Entry 5HJI (X-ray diffraction, 2.20 A resolution); this record covers chain A.

# Chain A
Protein: tRNA (guanine(37)-N1)-methyltransferase Trm5a
Source organism: Pyrococcus abyssi (strain GE5 / Orsay)
Notes: EC 2.1.1.228
Reference sequence: Q9V2G1 (TRM5A_PYRAB); residue numbers follow UniProt; this construct covers 1-333
Sequence (352 residues; numbered -18 to 333; the number before each row is that of its first residue; numbers below 1 keep their minus sign (Met-18 is residue -18)):
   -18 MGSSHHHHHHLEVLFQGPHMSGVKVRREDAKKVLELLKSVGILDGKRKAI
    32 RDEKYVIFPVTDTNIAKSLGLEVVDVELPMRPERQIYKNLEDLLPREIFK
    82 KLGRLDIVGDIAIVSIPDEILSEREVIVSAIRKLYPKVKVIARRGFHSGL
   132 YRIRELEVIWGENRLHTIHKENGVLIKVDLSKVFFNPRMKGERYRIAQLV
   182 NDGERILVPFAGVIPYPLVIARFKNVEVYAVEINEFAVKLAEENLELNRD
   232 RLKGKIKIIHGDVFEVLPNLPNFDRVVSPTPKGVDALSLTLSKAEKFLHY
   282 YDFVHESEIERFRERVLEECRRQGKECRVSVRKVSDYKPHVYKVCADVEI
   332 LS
Not modelled in the structure: -18 to -16
Differences from the reference sequence: expression tag (-18 to 0)
Residues lining bound ligands: adenosine (ADN): Leu131, Tyr132, Arg133, Phe165, Phe191, Gly193, Val212, Glu213, Ile214, Asn215, Gly242, Asp243, Val244, Phe245, Pro260, Pro262
Curated features (UniProtKB/Swiss-Prot):
  - binding site (S-adenosyl-L-methionine): Arg174, Phe191, Glu213, Ile214, Asp243, Val244
  - mutagenesis: Arg133 (R133A: Strong decrease in both activities), Phe165 (F165A: Lack of activity), Glu173 (E173A: Decrease in both activities), Arg174 (R174A: Decrease in both activities), Glu213 (E213A: Lack of activity), Pro260 (P260N: Lack of tRNA(Phe):m1G methyltransferase activity, but does not affect tRNA(Phe):imG2 methyltransferase activity), Pro262 (P262A: Strong decrease in both activities)
From the paper describing this entry:
  - binding site for adenosine: Phe191, Glu213, Ile214, Val244

# Summary
Ligands of chain A: adenosine. From UniProt: 6 S-adenosyl-L-methionine-binding residues and 7 mutagenesis
sites. The paper reports a binding site for adenosine at Phe191, Glu213 and Ile214 among others.
Chain A is tRNA (guanine(37)-N1)-methyltransferase Trm5a (Pyrococcus abyssi (strain GE5 / Orsay)); the
structure, Crystal Structure of Pyrococcus abyssi Trm5a complexed with adenosine, was determined by X-ray
diffraction (same publication as 5HJJ, 5HJK and 5HJM).
